PDB entry 3W19 | X-ray diffraction, 1.28 A resolution | chains C and D

[Chain C]
Molecule: Transmembrane protein gp41
Notes: fragment: N-peptide T21, UNP RESIDIES 552-589
UniProtKB: P03375 (ENV_HV1B1); numbering as in UniProt (aligned over 553-590)
Amino-acid sequence (40 residues; numbered 552 to 591; the number before each row is that of its first residue):
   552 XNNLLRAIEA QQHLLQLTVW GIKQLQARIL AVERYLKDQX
Differences from the reference sequence: acetylation (552); amidation (591)
Modified positions: ACE (acetyl group) at position 552; NH2 (amino group) at position 591

[Chain D]
Molecule: fusion inhibitor CP32M-2
Amino-acid sequence (29 residues; each row starts with the number of its first residue):
   623 WNEMTWMEWE REIENYTKLI YKILEESQE

[How chain C and chain D interact]
Residue-residue contacts - 16 pairs, chain C then chain D:
  Leu-556(C) with Leu-646(D), hydrophobic; Ser-649(D); Gln-650(D)
  Ile-559(C) with Leu-646(D), hydrophobic
  Gln-563(C) with Thr-639(D); Ile-642(D); Tyr-643(D)
  His-564(C) with Tyr-643(D)
  Gln-567(C) with Thr-639(D), hydrogen bond; Tyr-643(D), hydrogen bond
  Val-570(C) with Ile-635(D), hydrophobic
  Ile-573(C) with Trp-628(D), hydrophobic; Trp-631(D), hydrophobic
  Lys-574(C) with Trp-631(D); Glu-632(D), salt bridge
  Gln-577(C) with Trp-628(D)
Other interface residues (no listed pair), chain C (10 interface residues in all): Glu-560

[Summary]
Chain C and chain D each contribute 10 residues to their interface; the contacts include 2 hydrogen bonds and
1 salt bridge. Polar pairs include Lys-574(C)/Glu-632(D), Gln-567(C)/Thr-639(D) and Gln-567(C)/Tyr-643(D).
Chain C is Transmembrane protein gp41 and chain D is fusion inhibitor CP32M-2; the structure, Potent HIV
fusion inhibitor CP32M-2, was determined by X-ray diffraction.
